PDB entry 1W8H | X-ray diffraction, 1.75 A resolution | chains A and B of the 4 polymer chains in the assembly

== Chain A (and B) ==
Protein: Pseudomonas aeruginosa lectin II
From: Pseudomonas aeruginosa
Notes: chain B of this document is another copy of the same molecule, construct and numbering; everything in this record applies to it too
Reference sequence: Q9HYN5 (Q9HYN5); residues 0-114 here correspond to UniProt positions 1-115 (UniProt number = residue number + 1)
Amino-acid sequence (115 residues; each row starts with the number of its first residue; numbering starts at 0):
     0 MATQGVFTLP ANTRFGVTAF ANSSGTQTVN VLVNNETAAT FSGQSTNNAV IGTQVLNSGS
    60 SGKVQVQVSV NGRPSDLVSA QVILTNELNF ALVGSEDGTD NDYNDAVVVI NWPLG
Disordered / not traced: 0
Bound ions: Ca2+ site 1: Asn-21, Asp-101, Asn-103, Asp-104 (together with alpha-L-fucopyranose) (shared with 1 residue of chain D); Ca2+ site 2: Glu-95, Asp-99, Asp-101, Asp-104 (together with alpha-L-fucopyranose); Ca2+ site 3: Gly-114 (together with alpha-L-fucopyranose) (shared with 4 residues of chain D)
Reported in the primary citation:
  - binding site for alpha-L-fucopyranose: Asn-21, Ser-23, Thr-45, Asp-96, Thr-98, Asp-99, Asp-101, Asp-104, Gly-114
  - binding site for N-acetylglucosamine: Asp-96
  - binding site for beta-D-galactopyranose: Ser-23

== Chain A / chain B interface ==
Contacting residue pairs (16):
  Ala-1(A) with Thr-84(B)
  Thr-2(A) with Thr-84(B), hydrogen bond (backbone-side chain)
  Val-5(A) with Asn-85(B)
  Phe-6(A) with Asn-85(B)
  Thr-7(A) with Asn-85(B), hydrogen bond
  Ala-79(A) with Ile-82(B)
  Gln-80(A) with Val-81(B); Ile-82(B), hydrogen bond (backbone-backbone)
  Val-81(A) with Gln-80(B)
  Ile-82(A) with Ala-79(B); Gln-80(B), hydrogen bond (backbone-backbone)
  Thr-84(A) with Ala-1(B); Thr-2(B), hydrogen bond (side chain-backbone)
  Asn-85(A) with Val-5(B); Phe-6(B); Thr-7(B), hydrogen bond
Also at the interface, not in a pair above, chain A (13 interface residues in all): Gln-3, Leu-83
Also at the interface, not in a pair above, chain B (13 interface residues in all): Gln-3, Leu-83

== Overview ==
The chain A/chain B interface involves 13 residues from each chain, with 6 hydrogen bonds. Polar pairs include
Thr-2(A)/Thr-84(B), Thr-7(A)/Asn-85(B) and Gln-80(A)/Ile-82(B). The Ca2+ site 1 is built by Asn-21(A),
Asp-101(A), Asn-103(A) and Asp-104(A). From the paper: a binding site for alpha-L-fucopyranose at Asn-21(A),
Ser-23(A) and Thr-45(A) among others; a binding site for N-acetylglucosamine at Asp-96(A).
Chain A and chain B are both Pseudomonas aeruginosa lectin II (Pseudomonas aeruginosa); the structure,
structure of pseudomonas aeruginosa lectin II (PA-IIL)complexed with lewisA trisaccharide, was determined by
X-ray diffraction, deposited together with 1W8F.
